9MU5 - chains g and N of the 8 polymer chains in the assembly; structure by electron microscopy, 6.30 A resolution (low resolution: residue-level contacts below are approximate; hydrogen-bond / salt-bridge calls are withheld).

== Chain g ==
Name: Histone H2A
Organism: Drosophila melanogaster
Reference sequence: P84051 (H2A_DROME); residue numbers follow UniProt; this construct covers 14-118
Amino-acid sequence (105 residues; row label = number of the first residue in the row):
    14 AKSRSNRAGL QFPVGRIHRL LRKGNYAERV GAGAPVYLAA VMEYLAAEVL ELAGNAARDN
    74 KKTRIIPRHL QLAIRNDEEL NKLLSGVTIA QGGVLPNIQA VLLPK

== Chain N ==
Molecule: 133-nt DNA strand
Organism: Drosophila melanogaster
Sequence (133 nucleotides; row label = number of the first residue in the row; numbers below 1 keep their minus sign (DC-48 is residue -48)):
   -48 CCTGGAGACT AGGGAGTAAT CCCCTTGGCG GTTAAAACGC GGGGGACAGC GCGTACGTGC
    12 GTTTAAGCGG TGCTAGAGCT GTCTACGACC AATTGAGCGG CCTCGGCACC GGGATTCTTA
    72 TATATATATA TAT

== Chain g / chain N interface ==
Contacting residue pairs (17; chain g residue first):
  Arg29(g) with DG48(N); DC49(N)
  Arg35(g) with DA39(N)
  Glu41(g) with DA39(N)
  Arg42(g) with DC37(N); DG38(N); DA39(N)
  Val43(g) with DG38(N); DA39(N)
  Gly44(g) with DG38(N)
  Ala45(g) with DG38(N)
  Lys75(g) with DC58(N); DA59(N)
  Thr76(g) with DG57(N); DC58(N)
  Arg77(g) with DG57(N); DC58(N)
Interface residues without a listed pair, chain g (11 interface residues in all): Lys74

== Overview ==
11 residues of chain g face 8 of chain N across their interface.
Here chain g is Histone H2A and chain N is a 133-nt DNA strand, both from Drosophila melanogaster. Entry 9MU5
(Structure of a native Drosophila melanogaster hexameric nucleosome) was determined by electron microscopy.
